Entry 6S8D (electron microscopy, 3.49 A resolution); this record covers chains B and D of the 12 polymer chains in the assembly.

# Chain B (and D)
Protein: Envelope glycoprotein
Source organism: Ebola virus
Notes: chain D of this document is another copy of the same molecule, construct and numbering; everything in this record applies to it too
Reference sequence: A0A0U3BWW0 (A0A0U3BWW0_9MONO); numbering as in UniProt (aligned over 502-632)
Amino-acid sequence (168 residues; row label = number of the first residue in the row):
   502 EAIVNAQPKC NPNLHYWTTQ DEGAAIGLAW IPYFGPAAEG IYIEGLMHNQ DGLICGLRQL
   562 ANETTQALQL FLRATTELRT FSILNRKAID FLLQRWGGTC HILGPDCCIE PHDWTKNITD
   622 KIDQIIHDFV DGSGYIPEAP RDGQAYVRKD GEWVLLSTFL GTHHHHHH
Disordered / not traced: 502, 613-669
Cystine bridges: Cys511-Cys556, Cys601-Cys608
Covalent attachments: N-acetylglucosamine (NAG) linked to Asn563
Construct notes: expression tag (633-669)

# Chain B / chain D interface
Pairs across the interface - 21 pairs, chain B then chain D:
  Asp522(B) - Phe572(D)
  Glu523(B) - Leu571(D)
  Ala530(B) - Arg574(D)  hydrogen bond (backbone-side chain)
  Trp531(B) - Gln567(D)
  Trp531(B) - Gln570(D)
  Trp531(B) - Leu571(D)  hydrophobic
  Trp531(B) - Arg574(D)  hydrogen bond (backbone-side chain)
  Pro533(B) - Gln570(D)
  Pro537(B) - Arg574(D)
  Phe582(B) - Thr577(D)
  Phe582(B) - Glu578(D)
  Ala589(B) - Ile590(D)  hydrophobic
  Phe592(B) - Gly598(D)
  Leu593(B) - Leu593(D)  hydrophobic
  Leu593(B) - Leu594(D)  hydrophobic
  Trp597(B) - Trp597(D)  hydrogen bond (side chain-backbone)
  Cys609(B) - Thr600(D)
  Ile610(B) - Cys601(D)
  Glu611(B) - Thr600(D)
  Glu611(B) - Cys601(D)
  Glu611(B) - His602(D)
Other interface residues (no listed pair), chain B (21 interface residues in all): Thr520, Gly524, Ile532, Gly536, Ile542, Asn586, Ile590
Other interface residues (no listed pair), chain D (18 interface residues in all): Ala575, Arg587, Gly599

# Summary
21 residues of chain B and 18 residues of chain D are in contact; the contacts include 3 hydrogen bonds. Polar
contacts include Ala530(B)-Arg574(D), Trp531(B)-Arg574(D) and Trp597(B)-Trp597(D). N-acetylglucosamine is
covalently linked to Asn563(B).
Both chains are Envelope glycoprotein (Ebola virus). Entry 6S8D (Structure of ZEBOV GP in complex with 1T0227
antibody) was determined by electron microscopy (same publication as 6S8J).
